PDB entry 8WIW | electron microscopy, 5.60 A resolution (low resolution: residue-level contacts below are approximate; hydrogen-bond / salt-bridge calls are withheld) | chains U and w of the 238 polymer chains in the assembly

[Chain U]
Name: Flagellar motor switch protein FliM
From: Salmonella enterica subsp. enterica serovar Typhimurium str. LT2
UniProtKB: P26418 (FLIM_SALTY); residues 1-334 here = UniProt positions 1-334
Chain sequence (334 residues; row label = number of the first residue in the row):
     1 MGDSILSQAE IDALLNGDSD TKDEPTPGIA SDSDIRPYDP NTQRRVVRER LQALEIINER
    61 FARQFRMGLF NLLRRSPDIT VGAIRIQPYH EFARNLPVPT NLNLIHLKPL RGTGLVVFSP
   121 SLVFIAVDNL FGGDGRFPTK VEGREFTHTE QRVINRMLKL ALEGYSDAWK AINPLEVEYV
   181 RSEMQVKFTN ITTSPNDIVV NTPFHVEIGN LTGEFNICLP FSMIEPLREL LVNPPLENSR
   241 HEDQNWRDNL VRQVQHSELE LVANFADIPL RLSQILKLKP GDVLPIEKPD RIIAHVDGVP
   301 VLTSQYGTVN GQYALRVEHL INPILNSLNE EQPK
Unresolved in the structure: 1-4, 17-33, 323-334
Swiss-Prot annotation at these positions:
  - mutagenesis: N155 (N155E: Altered motor bias with clockwise rotation, partially suppresses a yhjH disruption), L160 (L160D: Altered motor bias with clockwise rotation, partially suppresses a yhjH disruption)

[Chain w]
Name: Flagellar motor switch protein FliN
From: Salmonella enterica subsp. enterica serovar Typhimurium str. LT2
UniProtKB: P26419 (FLIN_SALTY); numbering as in UniProt (aligned over 1-137)
Chain sequence (137 residues; each row starts with the number of its first residue):
     1 MSDMNNPSDE NTGALDDLWA DALNEQKATT TKSAADAVFQ QLGGGDVSGA MQDIDLIMDI
    61 PVKLTVELGR TRMTIKELLR LTQGSVVALD GLAGEPLDIL INGYLIAQGE VVVVADKYGV
   121 RITDIITPSE RMRRLSR
Unresolved in the structure: 1-50

[Chain U / chain w interface]
Contacting residue pairs (4):
  N238(U) - T82(w)
  W246(U) - L81(w)
  W246(U) - T82(w)
  R247(U) - T82(w)
Other interface residues (no listed pair), chain U (8 interface residues in all): P234, L250, V251, V254, D297
Other interface residues (no listed pair), chain w (7 interface residues in all): R72, L78, L79, Q83, V86

[Overview]
The interface between chain U and chain w involves 8 residues on one side and 7 on the other. From UniProt: 2
mutagenesis sites on chain U.
Chain U is Flagellar motor switch protein FliM and chain w is Flagellar motor switch protein FliN, both from
Salmonella enterica subsp. enterica serovar Typhimurium str. LT2; the structure, Cryo-EM structure of the
flagellar C ring in the CW state, was determined by electron microscopy together with 8WHT, 8WK3, 8WK4, 8WKI,
8WKK, 8WKQ and 11 further entries from the same study.
